PDB entry 7SXM | X-ray diffraction, 2.50 A resolution | chains A and D of the 6 polymer chains in the assembly

# Chain A (and D)
Protein: Methyl-coenzyme M reductase I subunit alpha
Organism: Methanothermobacter marburgensis str. Marburg
Notes: EC 2.8.4.1; chain D of this document is another copy of the same molecule, construct and numbering; everything in this record applies to it too
UniProt: P11558 (MCRA_METTM); residue numbers follow UniProt; this construct covers 2-549
Chain sequence (548 residues; each row starts with the number of its first residue):
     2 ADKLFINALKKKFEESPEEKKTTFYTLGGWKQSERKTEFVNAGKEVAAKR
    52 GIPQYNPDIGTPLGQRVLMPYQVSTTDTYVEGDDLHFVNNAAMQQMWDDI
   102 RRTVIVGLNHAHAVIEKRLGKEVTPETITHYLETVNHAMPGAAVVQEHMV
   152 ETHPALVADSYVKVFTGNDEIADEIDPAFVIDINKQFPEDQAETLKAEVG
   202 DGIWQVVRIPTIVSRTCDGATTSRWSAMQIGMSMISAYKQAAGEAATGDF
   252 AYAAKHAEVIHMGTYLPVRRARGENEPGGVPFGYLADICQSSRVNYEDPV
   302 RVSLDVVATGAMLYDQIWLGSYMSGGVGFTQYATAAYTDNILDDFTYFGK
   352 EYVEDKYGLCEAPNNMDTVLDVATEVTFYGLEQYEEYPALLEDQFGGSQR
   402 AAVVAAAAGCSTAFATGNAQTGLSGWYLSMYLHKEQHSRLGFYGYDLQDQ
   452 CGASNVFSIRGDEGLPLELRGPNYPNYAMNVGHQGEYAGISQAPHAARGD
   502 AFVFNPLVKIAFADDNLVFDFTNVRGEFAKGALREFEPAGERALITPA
Unresolved in the structure: 2
Modified positions: His-257 (N1-methylated histidine; MHS); Arg-271 (5-methyl-arginine; AGM); Gln-400 (2-methyl-glutamine; MGN); Gly-445 (thioglycin; GL3); Asp-450 (didehydroaspartate; DYA); Cys-452 (S-methylcysteine; SMC)
UniProt features mapped onto this chain:
  - binding site (coenzyme F430): Gln-147
  - binding site (coenzyme B): Arg-225, Lys-256, His-257, Arg-270
  - binding site (coenzyme M): Tyr-333, Tyr-444
  - modified residue: His-257 (Pros-methylhistidine), Arg-271 (5-methylarginine), Gly-445 (1-thioglycine), Cys-452 (S-methylcysteine)
Bound ions: factor 430 Ni: Gln-147 (together with 1-thioethanesulfonic acid); Na+: Arg-216, Cys-218 (shared with Arg-216(D), Cys-218(D) of chain D)
Small-molecule neighbours:
  - 1-thioethanesulfonic acid (COM): Tyr-333, Phe-443, Tyr-444
  - factor 430 (F43), molecule 1: Ala-143, Ala-144, Val-145, Val-146, Gln-147, Met-150, Val-151, Met-229, Gln-230, Met-233, Ile-236, Ala-243
  - factor 430 (F43), molecule 2: Gly-326, Gly-327, Val-328, Gly-329, Phe-330, Thr-331, Gln-332, Tyr-333, Phe-396, Gly-397, Gly-398, Ser-399, Gln-400, Gly-442, Phe-443
  - Coenzyme B (TP7), molecule 1: Arg-225, Lys-256, His-257
  - Coenzyme B (TP7), molecule 2: Arg-270, Arg-271, Leu-320, Met-324, Ser-325, Phe-330, Phe-443, Ala-479, Met-480, Asn-481, Val-482
  - xenon (XE): Gln-192, Ser-293, Tyr-297, His-496, Ala-497, Gly-500, Asp-501

# How chain A and chain D interact
Residue-residue contacts - 264 pairs, chain A then chain D:
  Lys-37(A) / Met-150(D)  hydrogen bond (side chain-backbone)
  Lys-37(A) / Val-151(D)
  Lys-37(A) / Glu-152(D)  salt bridge
  Glu-39(A) / His-154(D)  salt bridge
  Phe-40(A) / Glu-152(D)
  Phe-40(A) / Thr-153(D)
  Phe-40(A) / His-154(D)
  Phe-40(A) / Pro-155(D)
  Ala-43(A) / His-154(D)
  Gly-44(A) / Pro-155(D)
  Val-47(A) / Pro-155(D)
  Val-47(A) / Ala-159(D)  hydrophobic
  Arg-51(A) / Ala-159(D)  hydrogen bond (side chain-backbone)
  Arg-51(A) / Ser-161(D)  hydrogen bond (side chain-backbone)
  Arg-51(A) / Tyr-162(D)
  Arg-51(A) / Asn-517(D)  hydrogen bond (backbone-side chain)
  Gly-52(A) / Ala-179(D)
  Ile-53(A) / Asn-137(D)
  Ile-53(A) / Tyr-162(D)  hydrophobic
  Ile-53(A) / Lys-164(D)
  Ile-53(A) / Ala-179(D)
  Ile-53(A) / Asn-517(D)
  Pro-54(A) / Asn-137(D)
  Pro-54(A) / Phe-180(D)
  Gln-55(A) / Asn-137(D)
  Gln-55(A) / His-138(D)
  Gln-55(A) / Pro-141(D)
  Gln-55(A) / Pro-155(D)  hydrogen bond (side chain-backbone)
  Gln-55(A) / Val-158(D)  hydrogen bond (side chain-backbone)
  Gln-55(A) / Ala-159(D)
  Tyr-56(A) / His-138(D)
  Tyr-56(A) / Ala-143(D)  hydrophobic
  Tyr-56(A) / Glu-152(D)  hydrogen bond
  Tyr-56(A) / Pro-155(D)  hydrophobic
  Asn-57(A) / His-138(D)  hydrogen bond (backbone-side chain)
  Ile-60(A) / Glu-134(D)
  Ile-60(A) / Val-145(D)  hydrophobic
  Gly-61(A) / Val-145(D)
  Thr-62(A) / Val-145(D)  hydrogen bond (backbone-backbone)
  Thr-62(A) / Val-146(D)  hydrogen bond (side chain-backbone)
  Leu-64(A) / Gln-147(D)
  Leu-64(A) / Glu-148(D)
  Leu-64(A) / His-149(D)
  Leu-64(A) / Met-150(D)
  Leu-64(A) / Glu-152(D)
  Gly-65(A) / Glu-148(D)  hydrogen bond (backbone-side chain)
  Gln-66(A) / Glu-148(D)  hydrogen bond (backbone-side chain)
  Arg-67(A) / Glu-148(D)
  Arg-67(A) / His-149(D)
  Val-68(A) / His-149(D)
  Leu-69(A) / His-149(D)
  Met-70(A) / His-149(D)  hydrogen bond (backbone-side chain)
  Tyr-72(A) / His-149(D)
  Gly-83(A) / Val-151(D)
  Asp-84(A) / Val-151(D)
  Asp-84(A) / Glu-152(D)  hydrogen bond (side chain-backbone)
  His-87(A) / Thr-153(D)
  Phe-88(A) / Thr-217(D)
  Val-89(A) / Leu-157(D)
  Val-89(A) / Ile-213(D)
  Val-89(A) / Val-214(D)  hydrophobic
  Val-89(A) / Ile-546(D)
  Asn-90(A) / Glu-152(D)  hydrogen bond (side chain-backbone)
  Asn-90(A) / Thr-153(D)
  Asn-90(A) / His-154(D)  hydrogen bond (side chain-backbone)
  Asn-90(A) / Leu-157(D)
  Asn-90(A) / Ile-546(D)
  Asn-91(A) / Ile-546(D)
  Ala-92(A) / Ile-546(D)
  Gln-95(A) / Ile-213(D)
  Gln-95(A) / Thr-217(D)  hydrogen bond
  Gln-95(A) / Arg-543(D)  hydrogen bond
  Trp-98(A) / Thr-217(D)  hydrogen bond (side chain-backbone)
  Arg-102(A) / Arg-216(D)  hydrogen bond (side chain-backbone)
  Arg-102(A) / Thr-217(D)  hydrogen bond (side chain-backbone)
  Arg-102(A) / Cys-218(D)  hydrogen bond (side chain-backbone)
  Glu-134(A) / Ile-60(D)
  Thr-135(A) / Ile-60(D)
  Asn-137(A) / Ile-53(D)
  Asn-137(A) / Pro-54(D)
  Asn-137(A) / Gln-55(D)
  His-138(A) / Gln-55(D)
  His-138(A) / Tyr-56(D)
  His-138(A) / Asn-57(D)  hydrogen bond (side chain-backbone)
  Pro-141(A) / Gln-55(D)
  Gly-142(A) / Gly-327(D)
  Gly-142(A) / Val-328(D)
  Ala-143(A) / Tyr-56(D)  hydrophobic
  Ala-143(A) / Val-328(D)
  Ala-144(A) / Val-328(D)
  Val-145(A) / Ile-60(D)  hydrophobic
  Val-145(A) / Gly-61(D)
  Val-145(A) / Thr-62(D)  hydrogen bond (backbone-backbone)
  Val-146(A) / Thr-62(D)  hydrogen bond (backbone-side chain)
  Gln-147(A) / Leu-64(D)
  Glu-148(A) / Leu-64(D)
  Glu-148(A) / Gly-65(D)  hydrogen bond (side chain-backbone)
  Glu-148(A) / Gln-66(D)  hydrogen bond (side chain-backbone)
  Glu-148(A) / Arg-67(D)
  His-149(A) / Leu-64(D)
  His-149(A) / Arg-67(D)
  His-149(A) / Val-68(D)
  His-149(A) / Leu-69(D)
  His-149(A) / Met-70(D)  hydrogen bond (side chain-backbone)
  His-149(A) / Tyr-72(D)
  His-149(A) / Gln-332(D)  hydrogen bond
  Met-150(A) / Lys-37(D)  hydrogen bond (backbone-side chain)
  Met-150(A) / Leu-64(D)
  Met-150(A) / Gln-332(D)
  Val-151(A) / Lys-37(D)
  Val-151(A) / Gly-83(D)
  Val-151(A) / Asp-84(D)
  Val-151(A) / Val-328(D)
  Val-151(A) / Thr-331(D)
  Val-151(A) / Gln-332(D)
  Glu-152(A) / Lys-37(D)  salt bridge
  Glu-152(A) / Phe-40(D)
  Glu-152(A) / Tyr-56(D)  hydrogen bond
  Glu-152(A) / Leu-64(D)
  Glu-152(A) / Asp-84(D)  hydrogen bond (backbone-side chain)
  Glu-152(A) / Asn-90(D)  hydrogen bond (backbone-side chain)
  Thr-153(A) / Phe-40(D)
  Thr-153(A) / His-87(D)
  Thr-153(A) / Val-89(D)
  Thr-153(A) / Asn-90(D)
  His-154(A) / Glu-39(D)  salt bridge
  His-154(A) / Phe-40(D)
  His-154(A) / Ala-43(D)
  His-154(A) / Asn-90(D)  hydrogen bond (backbone-side chain)
  His-154(A) / Arg-535(D)
  Pro-155(A) / Phe-40(D)
  Pro-155(A) / Gly-44(D)
  Pro-155(A) / Val-47(D)
  Pro-155(A) / Gln-55(D)  hydrogen bond (backbone-side chain)
  Pro-155(A) / Tyr-56(D)  hydrophobic
  Leu-157(A) / Val-89(D)
  Leu-157(A) / Asn-90(D)
  Val-158(A) / Gln-55(D)  hydrogen bond (backbone-side chain)
  Val-158(A) / Val-89(D)  hydrophobic
  Ala-159(A) / Val-47(D)  hydrophobic
  Ala-159(A) / Arg-51(D)  hydrogen bond (backbone-side chain)
  Ala-159(A) / Gln-55(D)
  Ser-161(A) / Arg-51(D)  hydrogen bond (backbone-side chain)
  Tyr-162(A) / Arg-51(D)
  Tyr-162(A) / Ile-53(D)  hydrophobic
  Lys-164(A) / Ile-53(D)
  Ala-179(A) / Gly-52(D)
  Ala-179(A) / Ile-53(D)
  Phe-180(A) / Ile-53(D)  hydrophobic
  Phe-180(A) / Pro-54(D)
  Ile-213(A) / Val-89(D)
  Ile-213(A) / Gln-95(D)
  Ile-213(A) / Arg-216(D)
  Val-214(A) / Val-89(D)  hydrophobic
  Val-214(A) / Ser-322(D)
  Arg-216(A) / Arg-102(D)  hydrogen bond (backbone-side chain)
  Arg-216(A) / Ile-213(D)
  Arg-216(A) / Arg-216(D)
  Arg-216(A) / Thr-217(D)  hydrogen bond
  Arg-216(A) / Arg-543(D)
  Thr-217(A) / Phe-88(D)
  Thr-217(A) / Gln-95(D)
  Thr-217(A) / Trp-98(D)  hydrogen bond (backbone-side chain)
  Thr-217(A) / Arg-102(D)  hydrogen bond (backbone-side chain)
  Thr-217(A) / Arg-216(D)  hydrogen bond
  Thr-217(A) / Tyr-323(D)
  Cys-218(A) / Arg-102(D)  hydrogen bond (backbone-side chain)
  Cys-218(A) / Ser-322(D)  hydrogen bond
  Cys-218(A) / Tyr-323(D)
  Asp-219(A) / Arg-273(D)  salt bridge
  Asp-219(A) / Tyr-323(D)
  Ala-221(A) / Arg-273(D)
  Thr-222(A) / Arg-273(D)
  Thr-222(A) / Ser-322(D)
  Thr-222(A) / Tyr-323(D)
  Arg-225(A) / Arg-270(D)  hydrogen bond (side chain-backbone)
  Arg-225(A) / Arg-271(D)
  Arg-225(A) / Arg-273(D)
  Arg-225(A) / Tyr-323(D)
  Arg-225(A) / Met-324(D)
  Arg-225(A) / Ser-325(D)
  Trp-226(A) / Ser-322(D)
  Trp-226(A) / Ser-325(D)  hydrogen bond (backbone-backbone)
  Trp-226(A) / Gly-326(D)
  Trp-226(A) / Gly-327(D)
  Met-229(A) / Ser-325(D)
  Met-229(A) / Gly-326(D)
  Gln-230(A) / Gly-326(D)
  Gln-230(A) / Gly-327(D)
  Tyr-266(A) / Val-269(D)  hydrophobic
  Val-269(A) / Tyr-266(D)
  Arg-270(A) / Arg-225(D)  hydrogen bond (backbone-side chain)
  Arg-271(A) / Arg-225(D)
  Ala-272(A) / Tyr-266(D)  hydrophobic
  Ala-272(A) / Gly-274(D)  hydrogen bond (backbone-backbone)
  Arg-273(A) / Asp-219(D)  salt bridge
  Arg-273(A) / Ala-221(D)
  Arg-273(A) / Thr-222(D)  hydrogen bond
  Arg-273(A) / Arg-225(D)
  Arg-273(A) / Ala-272(D)
  Gly-274(A) / Ala-272(D)  hydrogen bond (backbone-backbone)
  Ser-322(A) / Val-214(D)
  Ser-322(A) / Cys-218(D)  hydrogen bond
  Ser-322(A) / Thr-222(D)
  Ser-322(A) / Trp-226(D)
  Tyr-323(A) / Thr-217(D)
  Tyr-323(A) / Cys-218(D)
  Tyr-323(A) / Asp-219(D)
  Tyr-323(A) / Thr-222(D)
  Tyr-323(A) / Arg-225(D)
  Met-324(A) / Arg-225(D)
  Ser-325(A) / Arg-225(D)
  Ser-325(A) / Trp-226(D)  hydrogen bond (backbone-backbone)
  Ser-325(A) / Met-229(D)
  Gly-326(A) / Trp-226(D)
  Gly-326(A) / Met-229(D)
  Gly-326(A) / Gln-230(D)
  Gly-327(A) / Trp-226(D)
  Gly-327(A) / Gln-230(D)
  Val-328(A) / Gly-142(D)
  Val-328(A) / Ala-143(D)
  Val-328(A) / Ala-144(D)
  Val-328(A) / Val-151(D)
  Thr-331(A) / Val-151(D)
  Gln-332(A) / His-149(D)  hydrogen bond
  Gln-332(A) / Met-150(D)
  Gln-332(A) / Val-151(D)
  Phe-396(A) / His-149(D)
  Asn-517(A) / Arg-51(D)  hydrogen bond (side chain-backbone)
  Asn-517(A) / Ile-53(D)
  Arg-535(A) / His-154(D)
  Arg-535(A) / Ile-546(D)
  Arg-535(A) / Thr-547(D)
  Arg-535(A) / Pro-548(D)
  Glu-536(A) / Pro-548(D)
  Phe-537(A) / Thr-547(D)
  Phe-537(A) / Pro-548(D)
  Glu-538(A) / Thr-547(D)
  Glu-538(A) / Pro-548(D)
  Glu-538(A) / Ala-549(D)
  Pro-539(A) / Arg-543(D)
  Pro-539(A) / Thr-547(D)
  Ala-540(A) / Arg-543(D)  hydrogen bond (backbone-side chain)
  Glu-542(A) / Glu-542(D)
  Glu-542(A) / Arg-543(D)  salt bridge
  Glu-542(A) / Ala-544(D)
  Arg-543(A) / Gln-95(D)  hydrogen bond
  Arg-543(A) / Arg-216(D)
  Arg-543(A) / Pro-539(D)
  Arg-543(A) / Ala-540(D)  hydrogen bond (side chain-backbone)
  Arg-543(A) / Glu-542(D)  salt bridge
  Ala-544(A) / Glu-542(D)
  Leu-545(A) / Arg-535(D)
  Ile-546(A) / Val-89(D)
  Ile-546(A) / Asn-90(D)
  Ile-546(A) / Asn-91(D)
  Ile-546(A) / Ala-92(D)
  Ile-546(A) / Arg-535(D)
  Thr-547(A) / Arg-535(D)
  Thr-547(A) / Phe-537(D)
  Thr-547(A) / Pro-539(D)
  Pro-548(A) / Arg-535(D)
  Pro-548(A) / Glu-536(D)
  Pro-548(A) / Phe-537(D)
Other interface residues (no listed pair), chain A (111 interface residues in all): Pro-63, Ala-156, Asp-160, Ser-215, Ser-237, Ile-318
Other interface residues (no listed pair), chain D (112 interface residues in all): Pro-63, Thr-135, Ala-156, Asp-160, Ser-215, Ser-237, Ile-318, Phe-396, Glu-538, Leu-545

# In short
Chain A and chain D form an interface of 111 and 112 residues respectively; the contacts include 58 hydrogen
bonds and 8 salt bridges. Polar pairs include Lys-37(A)/Glu-152(D), Glu-39(A)/His-154(D) and
Asp-219(A)/Arg-273(D). Chain A binds factor 430, Coenzyme B, 1-thioethanesulfonic acid and xenon.
Chain A and chain D are both Methyl-coenzyme M reductase I subunit alpha (Methanothermobacter marburgensis
str. Marburg); the structure, Structure of Xenon-derivatized Methyl-Coenzyme M Reductase from
Methanothermobacter marburgensis, was determined by X-ray diffraction (same publication as 7SUC).
